Entry 8W8D (electron microscopy, 2.80 A resolution); this record covers chains A and a of the 12 polymer chains in the assembly.

[Chain A]
Name: Transcription termination factor Rho
From: Escherichia coli (strain K12)
Notes: EC 3.6.4.-
UniProtKB: P0AG30 (RHO_ECOLI); residue numbers follow UniProt; this construct covers 1-419
Chain sequence (419 residues; row label = number of the first residue in the row):
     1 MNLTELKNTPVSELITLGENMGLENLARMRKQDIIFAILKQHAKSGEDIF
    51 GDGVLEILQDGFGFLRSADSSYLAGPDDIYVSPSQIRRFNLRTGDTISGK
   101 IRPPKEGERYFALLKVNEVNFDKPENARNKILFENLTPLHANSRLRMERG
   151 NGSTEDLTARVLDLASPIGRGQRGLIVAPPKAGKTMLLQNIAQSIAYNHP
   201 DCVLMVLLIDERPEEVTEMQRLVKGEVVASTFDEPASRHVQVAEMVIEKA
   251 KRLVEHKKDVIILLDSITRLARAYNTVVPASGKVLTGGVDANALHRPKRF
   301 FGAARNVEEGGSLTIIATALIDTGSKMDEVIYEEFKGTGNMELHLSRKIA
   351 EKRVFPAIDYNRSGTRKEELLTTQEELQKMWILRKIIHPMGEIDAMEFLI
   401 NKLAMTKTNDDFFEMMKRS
Not modelled in the structure: 281-283, 418-419
UniProt features mapped onto this chain:
  - region: Gly61 to Arg66 (RNA-binding 1), Asp78 to Tyr80 (RNA-binding 1), Glu108 to Tyr110 (RNA-binding 1), Val284 to Gly288 (RNA-binding 2)
  - binding site (ATP): Gly169 to Gly174, Lys181 to Met186, Arg212
  - site: Lys326 (RNA-binding 2)
  - mutagenesis: Phe62 (F62L/A: Defective for RNA-binding), Phe64 (F64L/A: Defective for RNA-binding), Lys181 (K181Q: Partial loss of ATPase, helicase and termination activity), Lys184 (K184Q: Improves ATPase and helicase activity but reduced termination activity), Cys202 (C202G/S: Does not affect the kinetics of ATP hydrolysis and inhibition by bicyclomycin), Asp265 (D265N: Loss of ATPase activity, helicase and termination activity)
From the paper describing this entry:
  - mutagenesis - Y80A/R88A/F89A: abolished binding to PBS ligand

[Chain a]
Name: Protein rof
From: Escherichia coli (strain K12)
UniProtKB: P0AFW8 (ROF_ECOLI); numbering as in UniProt (aligned over 1-84)
Chain sequence (84 residues; numbered 1 to 84; the number before each row is that of its first residue):
     1 MNDTYQPINCDDYDNLELACQHHLMLTLELKDGEKLQAKASDLVSRKNVE
    51 YLVVEAAGETRELRLDKITSFSHPEIGTVVVSES
Not modelled in the structure: 1-2, 73-84

[Interface between chain A and chain a]
Contacting residue pairs - 10 pairs, chain A then chain a:
  Ser84(A) - Tyr13(a)
  Gln85(A) - Cys10(a)  hydrogen bond
  Gln85(A) - Tyr13(a)  hydrogen bond
  Arg88(A) - Tyr13(a)  hydrogen bond
  Arg88(A) - Glu50(a)  salt bridge
  Arg102(A) - Asp11(a)  salt bridge
  Leu114(A) - Asn9(a)
  Leu114(A) - Cys10(a)
  Lys115(A) - Asn9(a)
  Arg128(A) - Asn48(a)
Other interface residues (no listed pair), chain A (12 interface residues in all): Ser82, Phe89, Lys105, Leu113, Glu125
Other interface residues (no listed pair), chain a (10 interface residues in all): Tyr5, Asp14, Glu17, Lys47
Interface features reported in the paper:
  - interface residues, chain A: Phe89(A)
  - interface residues, chain a: Ser45(a)
  - hot spots on chain a (mutagenesis) - N9A/D11A/D12A, R46A/K47A/N48A: decreased binding to Transcription termination factor Rho (chain A)

[In short]
The interface between chain A and chain a involves 12 residues on one side and 10 on the other; the contacts
include 3 hydrogen bonds and 2 salt bridges. Polar pairs include Arg88(A)-Glu50(a), Arg102(A)-Asp11(a) and
Gln85(A)-Cys10(a). The paper reports that N9A/D11A/D12A and R46A/K47A/N48A of chain a reduce binding to
Transcription termination factor Rho (chain A); interface residues Phe89(A) and Ser45(a).
Here chain A is Transcription termination factor Rho and chain a is Protein rof, both from Escherichia coli
(strain K12). Entry 8W8D (Structural mechanism of inhibition of the Rho transcription termination factor by
Rof) was determined by electron microscopy.
